Entry 8JF2 (electron microscopy, 3.50 A resolution); this record covers chains C and D of the 8 polymer chains in the assembly.

== Chain C (and D) ==
Name: Teichoic acid D-alanyltransferase
From: Streptococcus thermophilus LMG 18311
Notes: EC 2.3.1.-; chain D of this document is another copy of the same molecule, construct and numbering; everything in this record applies to it too
UniProtKB: Q5M4V4 (DLTB_STRT2); residues 1-415 here = UniProt positions 1-415
Chain sequence (440 residues; each row starts with the number of its first residue; numbers below 1 keep their minus sign (Met-24 is residue -24)):
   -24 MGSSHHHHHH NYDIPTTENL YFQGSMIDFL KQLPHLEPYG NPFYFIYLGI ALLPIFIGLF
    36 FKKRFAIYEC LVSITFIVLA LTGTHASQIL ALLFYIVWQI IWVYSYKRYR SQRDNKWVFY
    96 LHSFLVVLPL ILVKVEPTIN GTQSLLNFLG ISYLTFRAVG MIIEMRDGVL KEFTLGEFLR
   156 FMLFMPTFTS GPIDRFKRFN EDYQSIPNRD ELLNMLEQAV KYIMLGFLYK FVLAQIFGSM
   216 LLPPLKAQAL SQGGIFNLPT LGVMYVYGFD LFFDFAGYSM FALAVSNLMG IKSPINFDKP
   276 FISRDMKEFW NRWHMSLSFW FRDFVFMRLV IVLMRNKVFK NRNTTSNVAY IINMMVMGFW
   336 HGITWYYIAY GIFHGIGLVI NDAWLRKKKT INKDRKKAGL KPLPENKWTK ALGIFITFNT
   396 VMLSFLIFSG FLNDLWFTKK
Not modelled in the structure: -24 to -4
Differences from the reference sequence: initiating methionine (-24); expression tag (-23 to 0)
UniProt features mapped onto this chain:
  - active site: His336
  - mutagenesis: Val305 to Ile306 (Reduced binding to DltC), Val305 (V305D: Reduced binding to DltC)
Small-molecule neighbours:
  - diacyl glycerol (DGA): Pro17, Phe20, Ile21, Gly24, Leu28, Phe31, Leu191, Val195, Ile198, Met199, Phe202, Leu263
  - phosphatidylglycerol (PGT; (1S)-2-{[{[(2R)-2,3-dihydroxypropyl]oxy}(hydroxy)phosphoryl]oxy}-1-[(palmitoyloxy)methyl]ethyl stearate): Phe94, Tyr95, Ser98, Val102, Leu105, Ile106, Lys109, Val110, Phe131, Val134, Arg141, Trp295, Val300, Arg303, Leu304, Val307, Leu308, Arg310, Ile327, Val331, Phe334, Trp335, Ile338
From the paper describing this entry:
  - mutagenesis - I42R, L46R, M199A, L200R: decreased growth
  - catalytic residues: His289, His336 (citing earlier work)

== How chain C and chain D interact ==
Pairs across the interface - 12 pairs, chain C then chain D:
  Leu188(C) - Lys38(D)
  Leu188(C) - Phe40(D)  hydrophobic
  Glu192(C) - Lys38(D)  salt bridge
  Glu192(C) - Phe40(D)
  Val195(C) - Ile42(D)  hydrophobic
  Val195(C) - Tyr43(D)  hydrophobic
  Val195(C) - Leu46(D)  hydrophobic
  Met199(C) - Leu46(D)  hydrophobic
  Phe206(C) - Phe4(D)
  Met215(C) - Phe-3(D)
  Met215(C) - Phe4(D)  hydrophobic
  Pro219(C) - Phe-3(D)  hydrophobic
Interface residues without a listed pair, chain C (11 interface residues in all): Phe18, Lys196, Ile211, Leu216
Interface residues without a listed pair, chain D (10 interface residues in all): Met1, Pro9, Arg39

== Overview ==
Chain C and chain D form an interface of 11 and 10 residues respectively; the contacts include 1 salt bridge.
The salt-bridged pair is Glu192(C)-Lys38(D). Bound to chain C: phosphatidylglycerol and diacyl glycerol. From
the paper: catalytic residues His289(C) and His336(C); I42R, L46R and M199A of chain C, among others, reduce
growth.
Both chains are Teichoic acid D-alanyltransferase (Streptococcus thermophilus LMG 18311). Entry 8JF2 (Cryo-EM
structure of tetrameric DltB/DltC complex) was determined by electron microscopy (same publication as 8JES and
8JEM).
